6IPE - chains A and P of the 4 polymer chains in the assembly; structure by X-ray diffraction, 1.70 A resolution.

[Chain A]
Molecule: DNA-directed DNA/RNA polymerase mu
Source organism: Homo sapiens
Notes: EC 2.7.7.7; engineered mutation(s): deletions 398-410
Reference sequence: Q9NP87 (DPOLM_HUMAN); residue numbers follow UniProt; this construct covers 132-397, 411-494
Chain sequence (356 residues; each row starts with the number of its first residue; note: 12 numbers in that range are skipped by the numbering (no residue carries them; nothing is unmodelled there)):
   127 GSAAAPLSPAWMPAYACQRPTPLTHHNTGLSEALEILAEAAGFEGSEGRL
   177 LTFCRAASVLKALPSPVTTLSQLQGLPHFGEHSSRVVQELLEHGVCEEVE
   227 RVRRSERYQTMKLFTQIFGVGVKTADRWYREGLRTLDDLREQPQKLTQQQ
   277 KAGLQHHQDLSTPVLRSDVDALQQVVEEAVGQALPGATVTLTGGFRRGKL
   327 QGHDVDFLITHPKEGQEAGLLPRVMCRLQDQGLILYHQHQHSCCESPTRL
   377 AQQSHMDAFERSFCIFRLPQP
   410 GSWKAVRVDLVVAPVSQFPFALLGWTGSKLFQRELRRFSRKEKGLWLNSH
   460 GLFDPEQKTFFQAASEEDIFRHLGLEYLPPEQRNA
Disordered / not traced: 127-137, 366-384
Sequence notes: expression tag (127-131); linker (410)
Swiss-Prot annotation at these positions:
  - region: Arg323 to Asp332 (Involved in ssDNA binding)
  - binding site (Mg(2+)): Asp330, Asp332, Asp418
  - site: Gly433 (Responsible for the low discrimination between dNTP and rNTP)
Bound ions: Na+: Thr241, Ile243, Val246 (shared with DT3(P) of chain P); Mg2+ site 1: Asp330, Asp332 (together with phosphate ion) (shared with 8OG_5(P) of chain P); Mg2+ site 2: Asp330, Asp332, Asp418 (shared with DA4(P), 8OG_5(P) of chain P)

[Chain P]
Molecule: 5-nt DNA strand
Sequence (5 nucleotides; each row starts with the number of its first residue):
     1 CGTAG
Modified positions: 8OG (8-oxo-2'-deoxy-guanosine-5'-monophosphate) at position 5
Bound ions: Na+: DT3 (shared with Thr241(A), Ile243(A), Val246(A) of chain A); Mg2+ site 1: DA4, 8OG_5 (shared with Asp330(A), Asp332(A), Asp418(A) of chain A); Mg2+ site 2: 8OG_5 (together with phosphate ion) (shared with Asp330(A), Asp332(A) of chain A)

[Chain A / chain P interface]
Pairs across the interface (30):
  Ile243(A) with DT3(P), phosphate contact
  Phe244(A) with DT3(P), sugar contact
  Gly245(A) with DG2(P), phosphate contact; DT3(P), hydrogen bond to the phosphate
  Val246(A) with DG2(P), hydrogen bond to the phosphate; DT3(P), hydrogen bond to the phosphate
  Gly247(A) with DG2(P), hydrogen bond to the phosphate; DT3(P), phosphate contact
  Lys249(A) with DC1(P), phosphate contact; DG2(P), phosphate contact
  Thr250(A) with DC1(P), hydrogen bond to the phosphate; DG2(P), hydrogen bond to the phosphate
  Gln275(A) with DG2(P), sugar contact
  Arg323(A) with 8OG_5(P), hydrogen bond to the phosphate
  His329(A) with DA4(P), salt bridge to the phosphate
  Asp330(A) with 8OG_5(P), phosphate contact
  Asp332(A) with 8OG_5(P), phosphate contact
  Phe389(A) with DT3(P), sugar contact; DA4(P), sugar contact
  Arg416(A) with DT3(P), phosphate contact; DA4(P), salt bridge to the phosphate
  Asp418(A) with DA4(P), sugar contact; 8OG_5(P), phosphate contact
  Gly433(A) with 8OG_5(P), sugar contact
  Trp434(A) with DA4(P), phosphate contact; 8OG_5(P), sugar contact
  Thr435(A) with 8OG_5(P), phosphate contact
  Gly436(A) with 8OG_5(P), phosphate contact
  Ser437(A) with 8OG_5(P), sugar contact
  Lys438(A) with 8OG_5(P), hydrogen bond to the base
Also at the interface, not in a pair above, chain A (26 interface residues in all): Val248, Gly319, Arg387, Gln441, Arg445

[Summary]
Chain A and chain P form an interface of 26 and 5 residues respectively; the contacts include 8 hydrogen bonds
and 2 salt bridges. Polar pairs include Lys438(A)-8OG_5(P), Gly245(A)-DT3(P) and Val246(A)-DG2(P). UniProt
lists 3 Mg2+-binding residues on chain A.
Here chain A is DNA-directed DNA/RNA polymerase mu (Homo sapiens) and chain P is a 5-nt DNA strand. Entry 6IPE
(Post-catalytic Complex of Human DNA Polymerase Mu with Templating Adenine and Mg-8oxodGMP) was determined by
X-ray diffraction together with 6AK8, 6AK9, 6AKH, 6IPD, 6IPF and 6IPG from the same study.
